Entry 5T35 (X-ray diffraction, 2.70 A resolution); this record covers chains A and D of the 4 polymer chains in the assembly.

== Chain A ==
Molecule: Bromodomain-containing protein 4
Organism: Homo sapiens
UniProt: O60885 (BRD4_HUMAN); residues 333-460 here = UniProt positions 333-460
Chain sequence (130 residues; numbered 331 to 460; the number before each row is that of its first residue):
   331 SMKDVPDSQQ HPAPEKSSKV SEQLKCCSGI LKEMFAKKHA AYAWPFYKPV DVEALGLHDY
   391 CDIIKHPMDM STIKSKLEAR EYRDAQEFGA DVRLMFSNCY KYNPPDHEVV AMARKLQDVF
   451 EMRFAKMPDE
Disordered / not traced: 331-348, 460
Differences from the reference sequence: expression tag (331-332)
Ligand contacts: 759 ((2S,4R)-1-[(2S)-2-[2-[2-[2-[2-[2-[(9S)-7-(4-chlorophenyl)-4,5,13-trimethyl-3-thia-1,8,11,12-tetrazatricyclo[8.3.0.02,6]trideca-2(6),4,7,10,12-pentaen-9-yl]ethanoylamino]ethoxy]ethoxy]ethoxy]ethanoylamino]-3,3-dimethyl-butanoyl]-N-[[4-(4-methyl-2,3-dihydro-1,3-thiazol-5-yl)phenyl]methyl]-4-oxidanyl-pyrrolidine-2-carboxamide): Trp-374, Pro-375, Phe-376, Val-380, Glu-383, Ala-384, Leu-385, Gly-386, Leu-387, Cys-429, Tyr-432, Asn-433, His-437, Glu-438, Val-439, Met-442
From the paper describing this entry:
  - binding site for 759: Ala-384, Leu-385, Gly-386, His-437
  - mutagenesis - K378Q/E383V/A384K: decreased binding to Von Hippel-Lindau disease tumor suppressor (chain D)
  - mutagenesis - K378Q/E383V/A384K: unchanged binding to 759
  - post-translational modification sites: Lys-346

== Chain D ==
Molecule: Von Hippel-Lindau disease tumor suppressor
Organism: Homo sapiens
UniProt: P40337 (VHL_HUMAN); residue numbers follow UniProt; this construct covers 54-213
Chain sequence (162 residues; numbered 52 to 213; the number before each row is that of its first residue):
    52 GSMEAGRPRP VLRSVNSREP SQVIFCNRSP RVVLPVWLNF DGEPQPYPTL PPGTGRRIHS
   112 YRGHLWLFRD AGTHDGLLVN QTELFVPSLN VDGQPIFANI TLPVYTLKER CLQVVRSLVK
   172 PENYRRLDIV RSLYEDLEDH PNVQKDLERL TQERIAHQRM GD
Disordered / not traced: 52-60, 210-213
Differences from the reference sequence: expression tag (52-53)
Ligand contacts: 759 ((2S,4R)-1-[(2S)-2-[2-[2-[2-[2-[2-[(9S)-7-(4-chlorophenyl)-4,5,13-trimethyl-3-thia-1,8,11,12-tetrazatricyclo[8.3.0.02,6]trideca-2(6),4,7,10,12-pentaen-9-yl]ethanoylamino]ethoxy]ethoxy]ethoxy]ethanoylamino]-3,3-dimethyl-butanoyl]-N-[[4-(4-methyl-2,3-dihydro-1,3-thiazol-5-yl)phenyl]methyl]-4-oxidanyl-pyrrolidine-2-carboxamide): Asn-67, Arg-69, Phe-76, Pro-86, Trp-88, Phe-91, Tyr-98, Pro-99, Leu-101, Arg-107, Ile-109, His-110, Ser-111, Tyr-112, His-115, Trp-117
From the paper describing this entry:
  - binding site for 759: His-110, Tyr-112

== Chain A / chain D interface ==
Residue-residue contacts (10; chain A residue first):
  Trp-374(A) with Arg-69(D); Pro-71(D), hydrophobic
  Asp-381(A) with Arg-108(D), salt bridge
  Glu-383(A) with Arg-107(D), hydrogen bond (backbone-side chain); Arg-108(D), salt bridge
  Ala-384(A) with Arg-108(D); Ile-109(D); His-110(D), hydrogen bond (backbone-backbone)
  Leu-385(A) with His-110(D)
  Glu-438(A) with Arg-69(D), salt bridge
Other interface residues (no listed pair), chain D (8 interface residues in all): Gly-106, Tyr-112
The authors on this interface:
  - specific contacts: Trp-374(A)/Arg-69(D) (hydrophobic contact), Trp-374(A)/Pro-71(D) (hydrophobic contact), Trp-374(A)/Tyr-112(D) (hydrophobic contact), Glu-383(A)/Arg-108(D), Ala-384(A)/Arg-108(D) (hydrophobic contact), Ala-384(A)/Ile-109(D) (hydrophobic contact), Ala-384(A)/His-110(D) (hydrophobic contact), Leu-385(A)/His-110(D) (hydrophobic contact), Glu-438(A)/Arg-69(D)
  - interface residues, chain A: Asp-381(A), Glu-383(A), Ala-384(A), Leu-385(A)
  - interface residues, chain D: Arg-107(D), Arg-108(D), Ile-109(D), His-110(D)

== In short ==
Chain A and chain D form an interface of 6 and 8 residues respectively, with 2 hydrogen bonds and 3 salt
bridges. Among the polar pairs are Asp-381(A)/Arg-108(D), Glu-383(A)/Arg-108(D) and Glu-438(A)/Arg-69(D). The
authors report hydrophobic contacts between Trp-374(A) and Arg-69(D), Trp-374(A) and Pro-71(D) and Trp-374(A)
and Tyr-112(D) among others; contacts between Glu-383(A) and Arg-108(D) and Glu-438(A) and Arg-69(D). The
paper reports a binding site for 759 at Ala-384(A), Leu-385(A) and His-110(D) among others; K378Q/E383V/A384K
of chain A reduce binding to Von Hippel-Lindau disease tumor suppressor (chain D).
Here chain A is Bromodomain-containing protein 4 and chain D is Von Hippel-Lindau disease tumor suppressor,
both from Homo sapiens. Entry 5T35 (The PROTAC MZ1 in complex with the second bromodomain of Brd4 and
pVHL:ElonginC:ElonginB) was determined by X-ray diffraction.
